PDB entry 6Y9Y | electron microscopy, 6.10 A resolution (low resolution: residue-level contacts below are approximate; hydrogen-bond / salt-bridge calls are withheld) | chains B and J of the 13 polymer chains in the assembly

Chain B:
Molecule: Gag-Pol polyprotein
Organism: Human immunodeficiency virus 1
Notes: EC 3.4.23.16, 2.7.7.49, 2.7.7.7, 3.1.26.13, 3.1.13.2, 2.7.7.-, 3.1.-.-
UniProt: P0C6F2 (POL_HV1LW); residues 1-220 here correspond to UniProt positions 133-352 (UniProt number = residue number + 132)
Chain sequence (220 residues; each row starts with the number of its first residue):
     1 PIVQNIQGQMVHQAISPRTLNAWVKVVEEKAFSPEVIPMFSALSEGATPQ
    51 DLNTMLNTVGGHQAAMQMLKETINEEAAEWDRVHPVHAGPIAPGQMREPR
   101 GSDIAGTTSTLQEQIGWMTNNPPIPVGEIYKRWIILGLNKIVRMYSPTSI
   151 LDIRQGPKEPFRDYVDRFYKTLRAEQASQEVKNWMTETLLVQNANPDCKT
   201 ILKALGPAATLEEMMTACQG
Cystine bridges: Cys198-Cys218
Curated features (UniProtKB/Swiss-Prot):
  - region: Asn57 to Gln95 (Interaction with human PPIA/CYPA and NUP153)
  - site: Gly89, Pro90 (Cis/trans isomerization of proline peptide bond)

Chain J:
Molecule: Peptidyl-prolyl cis-trans isomerase A
Organism: Homo sapiens
Notes: EC 5.2.1.8
UniProt: P62937 (PPIA_HUMAN); residues 2-165 here = UniProt positions 2-165
Chain sequence (164 residues; numbered 2 to 165; the number before each row is that of its first residue):
     2 VNPTVFFDIAVDGEPLGRVSFELFADKVPKTAENFRALSTGEKGFGYKGS
    52 CFHRIIPGFMCQGGDFTRHNGTGGKSIYGEKFEDENFILKHTGPGILSMA
   102 NAGPNTNGSQFFICTAKTEWLDGKHVVFGKVKEGMNIVEAMERFGSRNGK
   152 TSKKITIADCGQLE
Curated features (UniProtKB/Swiss-Prot):
  - modified residue: Val2 (N-acetylvaline), Lys28 (N6-acetyllysine), Lys44 (N6-acetyllysine), Lys76 (N6-acetyllysine), Ser77 (Phosphoserine), Lys82 (N6-acetyllysine), Thr93 (Phosphothreonine), Lys125 (N6-acetyllysine), Lys131 (N6-acetyllysine), Lys133 (N6-acetyllysine)
  - glycosylation: Asn108 (N-linked (GlcNAc...) asparagine)
  - cross-link (Glycyl lysine isopeptide (Lys-Gly)): Lys28 (interchain with G-Cter in SUMO2), Lys82 (interchain with G-Cter in SUMO2)
  - mutagenesis: Arg55 (R55A: Loss of peptidyl-prolyl cis-trans isomerase activity. No loss of its interaction with BSG/CD147 or its ability to induce leukocyte chemotaxis. No effect on its interaction with MAP3K5/ASK1 ...), Phe60 (F60A: Loss of ability to stimulate MAPK/ERK phosphorylation), Arg69 (R69A: No effect on peptidyl-prolyl cis-trans isomerase activity. Reduced interaction with BSG/CD147 and ability to induce leukocyte chemotaxis), His70 (H70A: No effect on peptidyl-prolyl cis-trans isomerase activity. Reduced interaction with BSG/CD147 and ability to induce leukocyte chemotaxis), Thr107 (T107A: No effect on peptidyl-prolyl cis-trans isomerase activity. Reduced interaction with BSG/CD147 and ability to induce leukocyte chemotaxis), Phe113 (F113A: Reduced ability to stimulate MAPK/ERK phosphorylation), Trp121 (W121A: 200-fold decrease of sensitivity to CsA. Reduced ability to stimulate MAPK/ERK phosphorylation; W121E: Loss of peptidyl-prolyl cis-trans isomerase activity ...), Lys125 (K125Q: Acetylation-mimetic mutant; no effect on its interaction with TARDBP; K125R: Loss of acetylation and interaction with TARDBP), His126 (H126A: Loss of peptidyl-prolyl cis-trans isomerase activity and interaction with HCV NS5A. Loss of ability to stimulate MAPK/ERK phosphorylation)

How chain B and chain J interact:
Residue-residue contacts - 8 pairs, chain B then chain J:
  His87(B) with Thr73(J)
  Ala88(B) with Gly72(J); Ala103(J)
  Gly89(B) with Gln63(J); Asn102(J)
  Pro90(B) with Arg55(J); Met61(J); Gln63(J)
Interface residues without a listed pair, chain J (8 interface residues in all): Ala101

Overview:
4 residues of chain B face 8 of chain J across their interface. UniProt lists 9 mutagenesis sites on chain J.
Chain B is Gag-Pol polyprotein (Human immunodeficiency virus 1) and chain J is Peptidyl-prolyl cis-trans
isomerase A (Homo sapiens); the structure, Structure of the native full-length HIV-1 capsid protein in complex
with Cyclophilin A from helical assembly ..., was determined by electron microscopy, deposited together with
6Y9V, 6Y9W, 6Y9X, 6Y9Z and 6ZDJ.
